2UUA - chains A and T of the 23 polymer chains in the assembly; structure by X-ray diffraction, 2.90 A resolution.

== Chain A ==
Molecule: 16S RRNA
From: Thermus thermophilus
Sequence (1522 nucleotides; numbered 0 to 1544 plus 24 insertion-coded residues; 47 numbers in that range are skipped by the numbering (no residue carries them; nothing is unmodelled there); the number before each row is that of its first residue; a row labelled like 189A-189L holds insertion residues (189A, then the next letters in order); numbering starts at 0):
     0 UUUGUUGGAG AGUUUGAUCC UGGCUCAGGG UGAACGCUGG CGGCGUGCCU AAGACAUGCA
    60 AGUCGUGCGG GCCG
    76 CGGGGUUUU
    88 ACUCCG
    96 UGGUCAGCGG CGGACGGGUG AGUAACGCGU GGGU
  129A G
   130 ACCUACCCGG AAGAGGGGGA CAACCCGGGG AAACUCGGGC UAAUCCCCCA UGUGGACCCG
189A-189L CCCCUUGGGGUG
   190 UGUCCAAAGG GCUUU
   216 GCCCGCUUCC GGAUGGGCCC GCGUCCCAUC AGCUAGUUGG UGGGGUAAUG GCCCACCAAG
   276 GCGACGACGG GUAGCCGGUC UGAGAGGAUG GCCGGCCACA GGGGCACUGA GACACGGGCC
   336 CCACUCCUAC GGGAGGCAGC AGUUAGGAAU CUUCCGCAAU GGGCGCAAGC CUGACGGAGC
   396 GACGCCGCUU GGAGGAAGAA GCCCUUCGGG GUGUAAACUC CUGA
   441 ACCCGGGACG AAACCCCC
   460 GA
   470 CGAGGGGA
   479 CUGACGGUAC CGGGGUAA
   498 UAGCGCCGGC CAACUCCGUG CCAGCAGCCG CGGUAAUACG GAGGGCGCGA GCGUUACCCG
   558 GAUUCACUGG GCGUAAAGGG CGUGUAGGCG GCCUGGGGCG UCCCAUGUGA AAGACCACGG
   618 CUCAACCGUG GGGGAGCGUG GGAUACGCUC AGGCUAGACG GUGGGAGAGG GUGGUGGAAU
   678 UCCCGGAGUA GCGGUGAAAU GCGCAGAUAC CGGGAGGAAC GCCGAUGGCG AAGGCAGCCA
   738 CCUGGUCCAC CCGUGACGCU GAGGCGCGAA AGCGUGGGGA GCAAACCGGA UUAGAUACCC
   798 GGGUAGUCCA CGCCCUAAAC GAUGCGCGCU AGGUCUCUGG GUCU
   848 CCUGGGGGCC GAAGCUAACG CGUUAAGCGC GCCGCCUGGG GAGUACGGCC GCAAGGCUGA
   908 AACUCAAAGG AAUUGACGGG GGCCCGCACA AGCGGUGGAG CAUGUGGUUU AAUUCGAAGC
   968 AACGCGAAGA ACCUUACCAG GCCUUGACAU GCUA
 1001A G
  1002 GGAACCCGGG UGAAAGCCUG GGGUGCCCC
1030A-1030D GCGA
  1031 GGGGAGCCCU AGCACAGGUG CUGCAUGGCC GUCGUCAGCU CGUGCCGUGA GGUGUUGGGU
  1091 UAAGUCCCGC AACGAGCGCA ACCCCCGCCG UUAGUUGCCA GCGGUUCGGC CGGGCACUCU
  1151 AACGGGACUG CCCGCG
  1168 AAAGCGGGAG GAAGGAGGGG ACGACGUCUG GUCAGCAUGG CCCUUACGGC CUGGGCGACA
  1228 CACGUGCUAC AAUGCCCACU ACAAAGCGAU GCCACCCGGC AACGGGGAGC UAAUCGCAAA
  1288 AAGGUGGGCC CAGUUCGGAU UGGGGUCUGC AACCCGACCC CAUGAAGCCG GAAUCGCUAG
  1348 UAAUCGCGGA UCAGCC
 1363A A
  1364 UGCCGCGGUG AAUACGUUCC CGGGCCUUGU ACACACCGCC CGUCACGCCA UGGGAGCGGG
  1424 CUCUACCCGA AGUCGCCGG
1442A-1442B GA
  1443 GCCUA
  1452 C
  1456 GGGCAGGCGC CGAGGGUAGG GCCCGUGACU GGGGCGAAGU CGUAACAAGG UAGCUGUACC
  1516 GGAAGGUGCG GCUGGA
 1531A U
  1535 C
1531C-1531D AC
  1538 C
  1532 UC
  1539 CUUUCU
Unresolved in the structure: 0-4, 1531A, 1535, 1531C-1531D, 1538
Ion coordination: Mg2+ site 1: U12, G21, G22; Mg2+ site 2: U12, C526, A914; Mg2+ site 3: G15, U920; Mg2+ site 4 near G21 (its only coordinating residue here); Mg2+ site 5: A33, C398; Mg2+ site 6: U37, G38; Mg2+ site 7: C48, G115; Mg2+ site 8 near A53 (its only coordinating residue here); Mg2+ site 9: A59, U387; Mg2+ site 10: G61, U62, G105; Mg2+ site 11: G69, G70, U99; Mg2+ site 12: A116, G117, G289; 95 more Mg2+ sites not listed; 20 more K+ sites not listed
Small-molecule neighbours: paromomycin (PAR): G1405, U1406, C1407, A1408, C1409, G1489, C1490, G1491, A1492, A1493, G1494, U1495, C1496

== Chain T ==
Molecule: 30S ribosomal protein S20
From: Thermus thermophilus
UniProt: P80380 (RS20_THET8); residues 2-106 here correspond to UniProt positions 1-105 (UniProt number = residue number - 1)
Sequence (106 residues; each row starts with the number of its first residue):
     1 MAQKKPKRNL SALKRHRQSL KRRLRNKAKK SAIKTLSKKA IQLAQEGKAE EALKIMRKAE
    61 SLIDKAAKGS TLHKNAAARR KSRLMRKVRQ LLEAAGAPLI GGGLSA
Unresolved in the structure: 1-7

== Interface between chain A and chain T ==
Contacting residue pairs (98; chain A residue first):
  G61(A) - Leu10(T)  phosphate contact
  G102(A) - Arg17(T)  salt bridge to the phosphate
  C103(A) - Lys14(T)  phosphate contact
  C103(A) - Arg17(T)  salt bridge to the phosphate
  C103(A) - Lys21(T)  salt bridge to the phosphate
  G104(A) - Lys14(T)  hydrogen bond to the base
  G104(A) - Gln18(T)  phosphate contact
  G104(A) - Lys21(T)  salt bridge to the phosphate
  G105(A) - Arg22(T)  salt bridge to the phosphate
  C106(A) - Arg15(T)  base contact
  G107(A) - Arg15(T)  hydrogen bond to the base
  G108(A) - Arg15(T)  base contact
  C131(A) - Asn75(T)  phosphate contact
  C132(A) - Lys74(T)  hydrogen bond to the phosphate
  C132(A) - Asn75(T)  hydrogen bond to the phosphate
  U133(A) - Lys74(T)  salt bridge to the phosphate
  C175(A) - Arg25(T)  sugar contact
  C175(A) - Lys29(T)  phosphate contact
  C176(A) - Lys29(T)  salt bridge to the phosphate
  C177(A) - Lys65(T)  salt bridge to the phosphate
  C178(A) - Lys65(T)  salt bridge to the phosphate
  A185(A) - Glu60(T)  base contact
  A185(A) - Ala78(T)  phosphate contact
  A185(A) - Lys81(T)  hydrogen bond to the base
  C186(A) - Ala78(T)  sugar contact
  C186(A) - Lys81(T)  sugar contact
  C186(A) - Ser82(T)  hydrogen bond to the phosphate
  C186(A) - Met85(T)  hydrogen bond to the sugar
  C187(A) - Ser82(T)  hydrogen bond to the phosphate
  C187(A) - Met85(T)  sugar contact
  C187(A) - Arg86(T)  salt bridge to the phosphate
  C187(A) - Arg89(T)  hydrogen bond to the sugar
  C187(A) - Leu104(T)  base contact
  C187(A) - Ser105(T)  hydrogen bond to the base
  C188(A) - Arg86(T)  salt bridge to the phosphate
  C188(A) - Arg89(T)  hydrogen bond to the sugar
  C188(A) - Ser105(T)  hydrogen bond to the base
  C188(A) - Ala106(T)  base contact
  U190(A) - Ser105(T)  hydrogen bond to the base
  U190(A) - Ala106(T)  hydrogen bond to the base
  G191(A) - Met85(T)  base contact
  G191(A) - Gly101(T)  hydrogen bond to the sugar
  G191(A) - Gly102(T)  hydrogen bond to the sugar
  G191(A) - Gly103(T)  hydrogen bond to the base
  G191(A) - Leu104(T)  sugar contact
  G191(A) - Ser105(T)  base contact
  U192(A) - Arg57(T)  sugar contact
  U192(A) - Glu60(T)  hydrogen bond to the sugar
  U192(A) - Gly102(T)  sugar contact
  U192(A) - Gly103(T)  sugar contact
  C193(A) - Arg57(T)  salt bridge to the phosphate
  C193(A) - Glu60(T)  sugar contact
  C193(A) - Ser61(T)  hydrogen bond to the phosphate
  C193(A) - Asp64(T)  hydrogen bond to the sugar
  C194(A) - Ser61(T)  hydrogen bond to the phosphate
  C194(A) - Asp64(T)  sugar contact
  C194(A) - Lys65(T)  phosphate contact
  C194(A) - Lys68(T)  phosphate contact
  A195(A) - Lys65(T)  phosphate contact
  A195(A) - Lys68(T)  salt bridge to the phosphate
  A196(A) - Lys68(T)  salt bridge to the phosphate
  G259(A) - Arg83(T)  salt bridge to the phosphate
  G259(A) - Lys87(T)  salt bridge to the phosphate
  G260(A) - Arg83(T)  salt bridge to the phosphate
  U261(A) - Arg79(T)  salt bridge to the phosphate
  U261(A) - Arg83(T)  hydrogen bond to the base
  A262(A) - Lys74(T)  sugar contact
  A262(A) - Asn75(T)  hydrogen bond to the sugar
  A262(A) - Ala76(T)  phosphate contact
  A263(A) - Arg79(T)  salt bridge to the phosphate
  C322(A) - Arg23(T)  sugar contact
  U323(A) - Ser19(T)  sugar contact
  U323(A) - Arg22(T)  phosphate contact
  U323(A) - Arg23(T)  phosphate contact
  U323(A) - Asn26(T)  hydrogen bond to the phosphate
  G324(A) - Arg22(T)  salt bridge to the phosphate
  G324(A) - Asn26(T)  hydrogen bond to the phosphate
  G324(A) - Ser70(T)  phosphate contact
  A325(A) - Ser70(T)  hydrogen bond to the phosphate
  G332(A) - Leu10(T)  phosphate contact
  G333(A) - His16(T)  hydrogen bond to the sugar
  A349(A) - Arg8(T)  hydrogen bond to the sugar
  G1438(A) - Lys34(T)  salt bridge to the phosphate
  C1439(A) - Lys38(T)  salt bridge to the phosphate
  G1456(A) - Leu36(T)  sugar contact
  G1456(A) - Lys39(T)  hydrogen bond to the phosphate
  G1457(A) - Ala32(T)  phosphate contact
  G1457(A) - Thr35(T)  phosphate contact
  G1457(A) - Leu36(T)  sugar contact
  G1457(A) - Lys39(T)  salt bridge to the phosphate
  G1458(A) - Ala28(T)  phosphate contact
  G1458(A) - Ser31(T)  phosphate contact
  G1458(A) - Ala32(T)  hydrogen bond to the phosphate
  G1458(A) - Thr35(T)  hydrogen bond to the phosphate
  C1459(A) - Lys27(T)  salt bridge to the phosphate
  C1459(A) - Ala28(T)  phosphate contact
  C1459(A) - Ser31(T)  hydrogen bond to the phosphate
  A1460(A) - Lys27(T)  salt bridge to the phosphate
Other interface residues (no listed pair), chain A (53 interface residues in all): A60, C174, G189L, U223, G331, G350, U1436, C1437
Other interface residues (no listed pair), chain T (52 interface residues in all): Ala12, Leu24, Lys58, Arg80

== In short ==
53 residues of chain A and 52 residues of chain T are in contact; the contacts include 32 hydrogen bonds and
25 salt bridges. Among the polar pairs are G104(A)-Lys14(T), G107(A)-Arg15(T) and A185(A)-Lys81(T). Chain A
binds paromomycin.
Chain A is 16S RRNA and chain T is 30S ribosomal protein S20, both from Thermus thermophilus; the structure,
Structure of the Thermus thermophilus 30S ribosomal subunit complexed with a Valine-ASL with cmo5U in position
..., was determined by X-ray diffraction, deposited together with 2UUC, 2UU9 and 2UUB.
